Entry 6P1V (X-ray diffraction, 1.95 A resolution); this record covers chains A and T of the 4 polymer chains in the assembly.

# Chain A
Protein: DNA-directed DNA/RNA polymerase mu
Source organism: Homo sapiens
Notes: EC 2.7.7.7
Reference sequence: Q9NP87 (DPOLM_HUMAN); numbering as in UniProt; present here: 134-397, 410-494
Chain sequence (354 residues; numbered 129 to 494; 12 numbers in that range are skipped by the numbering (no residue carries them; nothing is unmodelled there); the number before each row is that of its first residue):
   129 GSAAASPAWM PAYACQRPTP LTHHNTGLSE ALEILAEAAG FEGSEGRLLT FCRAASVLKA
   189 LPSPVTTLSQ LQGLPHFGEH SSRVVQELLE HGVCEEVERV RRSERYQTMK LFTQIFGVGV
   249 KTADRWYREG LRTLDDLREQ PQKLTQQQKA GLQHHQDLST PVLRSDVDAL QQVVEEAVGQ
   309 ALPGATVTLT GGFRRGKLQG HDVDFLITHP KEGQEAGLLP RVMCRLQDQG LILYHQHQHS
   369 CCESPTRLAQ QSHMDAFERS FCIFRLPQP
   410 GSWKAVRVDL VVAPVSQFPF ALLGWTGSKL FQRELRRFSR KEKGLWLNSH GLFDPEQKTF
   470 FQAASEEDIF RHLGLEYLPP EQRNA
Disordered / not traced: 129-137, 365-383
Sequence notes: expression tag (129-133); linker (410)
UniProt features mapped onto this chain:
  - region: Arg323 to Asp332 (Involved in ssDNA binding)
  - binding site (Mg(2+)): Asp330, Asp332, Asp418
  - site: Gly433 (Responsible for the low discrimination between dNTP and rNTP)
Metal / ion sites: Na+: Thr241, Ile243, Val246 (shared with 1 residue of chain P); Mg2+ site 1: Asp330, Asp332, Asp418 (together with 0KX) (shared with 1 residue of chain P); Mg2+ site 2: Asp330, Asp332 (together with 0KX)
Residues lining bound ligands: 0KX (2'-deoxy-5'-O-[(R)-hydroxy{[(R)-hydroxy(phosphonooxy)phosphoryl]amino}phosphoryl]cytidine): Gly319, Gly320, Arg323, Lys325, Gln327, Gly328, His329, Asp330, Asp332, Asp418, Gly433, Trp434, Thr435, Gly436, Ser437, Lys438, Gln441

# Chain T
Molecule: 9-nt DNA strand
Sequence (9 nucleotides; row label = number of the first residue in the row):
     1 CGGCGTACG

# How chain A and chain T interact
Pairs across the interface (23):
  Gly174(A) - DC4(T)  base contact
  Leu177(A) - DC4(T)  phosphate contact
  Leu177(A) - DG5(T)  phosphate contact
  Phe385(A) - DG9(T)  phosphate contact
  Glu386(A) - DC8(T)  sugar contact
  Glu386(A) - DG9(T)  hydrogen bond to the phosphate
  Arg387(A) - DA7(T)  hydrogen bond to the base
  Arg387(A) - DC8(T)  hydrogen bond to the sugar
  Arg387(A) - DG9(T)  hydrogen bond to the phosphate
  Phe389(A) - DG9(T)  sugar contact
  Lys438(A) - DG5(T)  base contact
  Arg442(A) - DG5(T)  salt bridge to the phosphate
  Arg445(A) - DG5(T)  base contact
  Arg445(A) - DT6(T)  hydrogen bond to the base
  Arg446(A) - DG5(T)  sugar contact
  Arg449(A) - DT6(T)  salt bridge to the phosphate
  Lys450(A) - DG3(T)  hydrogen bond to the phosphate
  Lys450(A) - DC4(T)  salt bridge to the phosphate
  Leu456(A) - DT6(T)  sugar contact
  Asn457(A) - DT6(T)  phosphate contact
  Asn457(A) - DA7(T)  hydrogen bond to the phosphate
  His459(A) - DA7(T)  hydrogen bond to the phosphate
  His459(A) - DC8(T)  salt bridge to the phosphate
Other interface residues (no listed pair), chain A (18 interface residues in all): Arg181, Gln364, Gln441

# In short
Chain A and chain T form an interface of 18 and 7 residues respectively; the contacts include 8 hydrogen bonds
and 4 salt bridges. Polar contacts include Arg387(A)-DA7(T), Arg445(A)-DT6(T) and Arg387(A)-DC8(T). Chain A
binds compound 0KX. UniProt lists 3 Mg2+-binding residues on chain A.
Chain A is DNA-directed DNA/RNA polymerase mu (Homo sapiens) and chain T is a 9-nt DNA strand; the structure,
Pre-catalytic ternary complex of human DNA Polymerase Mu with 1-nt gapped substrate containing undamaged
template dG ..., was determined by X-ray diffraction together with 6P1M, 6P1N, 6P1O, 6P1P, 6P1Q, 6P1R and 4
further entries from the same study.
